Entry 5H6R (X-ray diffraction, 2.60 A resolution); this record covers chains A and C of the 3 polymer chains in the assembly.

# Chain A
Molecule: Lysine-specific histone demethylase 1A
From: Homo sapiens
Notes: EC 1.-.-.-
Reference sequence: O60341 (KDM1A_HUMAN); residues 172-833 here = UniProt positions 172-833
Amino-acid sequence (669 residues; numbered 165 to 833; the number before each row is that of its first residue):
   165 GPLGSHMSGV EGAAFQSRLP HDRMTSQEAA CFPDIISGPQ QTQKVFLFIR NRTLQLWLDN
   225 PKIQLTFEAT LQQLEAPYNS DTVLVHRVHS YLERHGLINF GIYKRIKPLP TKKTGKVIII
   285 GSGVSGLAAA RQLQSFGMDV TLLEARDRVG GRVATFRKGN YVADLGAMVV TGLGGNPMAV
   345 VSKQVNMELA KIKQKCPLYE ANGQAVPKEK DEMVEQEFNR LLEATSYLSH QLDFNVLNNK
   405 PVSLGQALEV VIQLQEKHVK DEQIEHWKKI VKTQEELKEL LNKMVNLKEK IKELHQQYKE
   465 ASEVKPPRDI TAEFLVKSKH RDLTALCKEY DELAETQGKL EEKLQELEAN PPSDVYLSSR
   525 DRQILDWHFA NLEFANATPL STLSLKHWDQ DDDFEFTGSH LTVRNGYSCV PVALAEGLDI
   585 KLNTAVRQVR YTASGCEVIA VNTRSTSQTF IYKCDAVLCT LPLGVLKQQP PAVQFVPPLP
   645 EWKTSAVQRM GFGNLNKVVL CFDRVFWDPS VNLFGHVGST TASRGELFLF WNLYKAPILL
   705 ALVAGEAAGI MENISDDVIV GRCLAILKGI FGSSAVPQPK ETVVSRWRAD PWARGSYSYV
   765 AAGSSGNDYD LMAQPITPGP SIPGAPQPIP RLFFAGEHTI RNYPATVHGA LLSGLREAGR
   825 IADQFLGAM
Unresolved in the structure: 165-171
Construct notes: expression tag (165-171)
Residues lining bound ligands: FAD (flavin-adenine dinucleotide): Ile284, Gly285, Ser286, Gly287, Val288, Ser289, Gly290, Leu307, Glu308, Ala309, Arg310, Gly314, Gly315, Arg316, Val317, Leu329, Gly330, Ala331, Met332, Val333, Thr588, Ala589, Val590, Thr624, Leu625, Pro626, Val629, Val637, Leu659, Lys661, Trp751, Trp756, Ser760, Tyr761, Gly800, Glu801, Ala809, Thr810, Val811, His812, Ala814

# Chain C
Molecule: Peptide (hse)rtmqtarkstggkaprkqlk
Amino-acid sequence (21 residues; numbered 1 to 21; the number before each row is that of its first residue):
     1 XRTMQTARKS TGGKAPRKQL K
Unresolved in the structure: 15-21
Modified / non-standard residues: HSE (L-homoserine) at position 1

# Interface between chain A and chain C
Contacting residue pairs - 43 pairs, chain A then chain C:
  Val333(A) with Thr6(C)
  Thr335(A) with Thr3(C)
  Ile356(A) with Thr6(C)
  Cys360(A) with Arg8(C), hydrogen bond (backbone-side chain)
  Asp375(A) with Arg8(C), salt bridge
  Glu379(A) with Arg8(C), salt bridge
  Phe382(A) with Ser10(C)
  Asn383(A) with Ser10(C); Thr11(C), hydrogen bond (side chain-backbone); Gly12(C)
  Leu386(A) with Arg2(C); Ser10(C); Gly12(C)
  Glu387(A) with Gly12(C); Gly13(C), hydrogen bond (side chain-backbone)
  His532(A) with Arg8(C)
  Asn535(A) with Gln5(C), hydrogen bond (backbone-side chain); Ala7(C), hydrogen bond (side chain-backbone); Arg8(C), hydrogen bond (side chain-backbone)
  Leu536(A) with Gln5(C); Ser10(C)
  Ala539(A) with HSE_1(C), hydrogen bond (backbone-backbone); Gln5(C)
  Asn540(A) with HSE_1(C)
  Trp552(A) with Arg2(C)
  Asp553(A) with Arg2(C), salt bridge; Gly13(C)
  Asp555(A) with HSE_1(C)
  Asp556(A) with Arg2(C), salt bridge; Lys14(C)
  Glu559(A) with Thr3(C); Lys9(C), salt bridge; Lys14(C), salt bridge
  His564(A) with Thr3(C); Gln5(C); Thr6(C), hydrogen bond; Lys9(C), hydrogen bond
  Leu677(A) with Ala7(C), hydrophobic
  Trp695(A) with Thr6(C)
  Tyr761(A) with HSE_1(C); Met4(C)
  Pro808(A) with HSE_1(C)
  Ala809(A) with Met4(C)
Other interface residues (no listed pair), chain A (34 interface residues in all): Gln358, Pro361, Leu362, Ser390, Trp531, Phe538, Leu693, Thr810

# In short
Chain A and chain C form an interface of 34 and 14 residues respectively, with 9 hydrogen bonds and 6 salt
bridges. Among the polar pairs are Asp375(A)-Arg8(C), Glu379(A)-Arg8(C) and Asp553(A)-Arg2(C). Ligands of
chain A: flavin-adenine dinucleotide.
Chain A is Lysine-specific histone demethylase 1A (Homo sapiens) and chain C is Peptide
(hse)rtmqtarkstggkaprkqlk; the structure, Crystal structure of LSD1-CoREST in complex with peptide 13, was
determined by X-ray diffraction, deposited together with 5H6Q and 5X60.
